PDB entry 7ARD | electron microscopy, 3.11 A resolution | chains J and K of the 51 polymer chains in the assembly

== Chain J ==
Name: ND6
Source organism: Polytomella sp. Pringsheim 198.80
Amino-acid sequence (145 residues; numbered 1 to 145; the number before each row is that of its first residue):
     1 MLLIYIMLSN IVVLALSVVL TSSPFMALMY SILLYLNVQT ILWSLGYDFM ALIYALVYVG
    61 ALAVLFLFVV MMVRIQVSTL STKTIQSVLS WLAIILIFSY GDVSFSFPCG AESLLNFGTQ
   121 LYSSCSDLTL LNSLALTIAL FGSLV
Ligand contacts: phosphatidylcholine (PC7; (7S)-4-hydroxy-N,N,N-trimethyl-9-oxo-7-[(palmitoyloxy)methyl]-3,5,8-trioxa-4-phosphahexacosan-1-aminium 4-oxide): Ser126, Asp127, Leu130, Leu131

== Chain K ==
Name: ND4L
Source organism: Polytomella sp. Pringsheim 198.80
Amino-acid sequence (127 residues; row label = number of the first residue in the row):
     1 MLSSVVAPQQ PLSIAQPFAV RGYHNDAEFL GAVYNFSIRS VFITGILGAV YWRRNLITML
    61 LCSEIAFIAC SVNFLYASAY LNDMAGMLFS ITITTISACE TALGLALCVG YFQSRAANEV
   121 EALNLLK
Unresolved in the structure: 1-23

== Interface between chain J and chain K ==
Residue-residue contacts - 117 pairs, chain J then chain K:
  Met1(J) - Leu30(K)  hydrophobic
  Tyr5(J) - Phe29(K)  hydrophobic
  Tyr5(J) - Val33(K)  hydrophobic
  Leu8(J) - Tyr34(K)  hydrophobic
  Leu8(J) - Ser37(K)  hydrogen bond (backbone-side chain)
  Ile11(J) - Ser37(K)
  Ile11(J) - Val41(K)  hydrophobic
  Val12(J) - Ser37(K)
  Val12(J) - Ser40(K)
  Ala15(J) - Thr44(K)
  Val19(J) - Thr44(K)
  Val19(J) - Gly48(K)
  Val19(J) - Trp52(K)
  Val19(J) - Arg54(K)  hydrogen bond (backbone-side chain)
  Val19(J) - Cys62(K)  hydrophobic
  Leu20(J) - Trp52(K)  hydrophobic
  Leu20(J) - Arg54(K)  hydrogen bond (backbone-side chain)
  Thr21(J) - Arg54(K)  hydrogen bond (backbone-side chain)
  Pro24(J) - Asn55(K)
  Ala27(J) - Leu61(K)
  Leu28(J) - Leu61(K)  hydrophobic
  Ser31(J) - Leu61(K)
  Ser31(J) - Ile65(K)
  Tyr35(J) - Leu61(K)
  Tyr35(J) - Ile68(K)  hydrophobic
  Val38(J) - Ile68(K)  hydrophobic
  Val38(J) - Val72(K)  hydrophobic
  Leu42(J) - Leu75(K)  hydrophobic
  Leu45(J) - Tyr76(K)  hydrophobic
  Tyr47(J) - Leu75(K)  hydrogen bond (side chain-backbone)
  Tyr47(J) - Ser78(K)
  Tyr47(J) - Ala79(K)  hydrogen bond (side chain-backbone)
  Tyr47(J) - Met87(K)  hydrophobic
  Met50(J) - Leu75(K)  hydrophobic
  Met50(J) - Met87(K)  hydrophobic
  Met50(J) - Ser90(K)
  Met50(J) - Ile91(K)  hydrophobic
  Tyr54(J) - Ser71(K)  hydrogen bond
  Tyr54(J) - Val72(K)
  Tyr54(J) - Leu75(K)
  Tyr54(J) - Ser90(K)  hydrogen bond
  Val57(J) - Thr94(K)
  Tyr58(J) - Glu64(K)
  Tyr58(J) - Ile68(K)  hydrophobic
  Tyr58(J) - Thr94(K)
  Tyr58(J) - Ser97(K)  hydrogen bond
  Leu62(J) - Glu64(K)
  Leu62(J) - Thr101(K)
  Leu65(J) - Ala102(K)  hydrophobic
  Leu65(J) - Leu105(K)  hydrophobic
  Phe66(J) - Ile57(K)
  Phe66(J) - Leu60(K)
  Phe66(J) - Leu61(K)
  Phe66(J) - Thr101(K)
  Phe66(J) - Leu105(K)  hydrophobic
  Val69(J) - Ile57(K)  hydrophobic
  Val69(J) - Leu105(K)  hydrophobic
  Val69(J) - Val109(K)  hydrophobic
  Val70(J) - Ile57(K)  hydrophobic
  Val73(J) - Phe112(K)  hydrophobic
  Val73(J) - Leu123(K)  hydrophobic
  Ile75(J) - Val120(K)
  Ser87(J) - Tyr51(K)  hydrogen bond (backbone-side chain)
  Ser87(J) - Trp52(K)
  Val88(J) - Trp52(K)
  Ser90(J) - Tyr51(K)
  Trp91(J) - Ile43(K)
  Trp91(J) - Thr44(K)
  Trp91(J) - Leu47(K)
  Trp91(J) - Gly48(K)
  Trp91(J) - Tyr51(K)  hydrophobic
  Trp91(J) - Trp52(K)
  Ile95(J) - Ser40(K)
  Ile95(J) - Ile43(K)  hydrophobic
  Ile95(J) - Thr44(K)
  Phe98(J) - Arg39(K)  hydrogen bond (backbone-side chain)
  Phe98(J) - Phe42(K)  hydrophobic
  Phe98(J) - Ile43(K)  hydrophobic
  Ser99(J) - Phe36(K)
  Ser99(J) - Arg39(K)
  Ser99(J) - Ser40(K)  hydrogen bond
  Asp102(J) - Asn35(K)  hydrogen bond
  Asp102(J) - Arg39(K)  salt bridge
  Val103(J) - Asn35(K)
  Ser104(J) - Ala32(K)
  Ser104(J) - Asn35(K)
  Phe105(J) - Gly31(K)
  Phe105(J) - Tyr76(K)  hydrogen bond (backbone-side chain)
  Phe105(J) - Tyr80(K)
  Ser106(J) - Ala27(K)
  Ser106(J) - Glu28(K)  hydrogen bond
  Ser106(J) - Tyr76(K)  hydrogen bond (backbone-side chain)
  Ser106(J) - Tyr80(K)
  Phe107(J) - Ala27(K)  hydrogen bond (backbone-backbone)
  Phe107(J) - Leu30(K)  hydrophobic
  Phe107(J) - Tyr34(K)  hydrophobic
  Phe107(J) - Tyr76(K)  hydrophobic
  Pro108(J) - Tyr76(K)
  Pro108(J) - Ala79(K)
  Pro108(J) - Tyr80(K)  hydrophobic
  Asn116(J) - Met84(K)  hydrogen bond
  Phe117(J) - Met84(K)  hydrophobic
  Phe117(J) - Met87(K)  hydrophobic
  Gln120(J) - Met84(K)
  Leu121(J) - Leu88(K)  hydrophobic
  Leu121(J) - Ile91(K)  hydrophobic
  Cys125(J) - Leu88(K)  hydrophobic
  Leu128(J) - Leu88(K)  hydrophobic
  Leu128(J) - Thr92(K)
  Asn132(J) - Thr92(K)
  Ala135(J) - Ile96(K)  hydrophobic
  Ala135(J) - Cys99(K)
  Leu136(J) - Thr95(K)
  Leu136(J) - Cys99(K)  hydrophobic
  Ala139(J) - Cys99(K)  hydrophobic
  Gly142(J) - Leu103(K)
  Ser143(J) - Leu103(K)
Also at the interface, not in a pair above, chain J (63 interface residues in all): Ser9, Leu16, Val18, Ser22, Leu34, Lys83, Ile94, Gly110
Also at the interface, not in a pair above, chain K (62 interface residues in all): Asn25, Asp26, Ala49, Thr58, Ile93, Glu121

== Summary ==
63 residues of chain J and 62 residues of chain K are in contact, with 18 hydrogen bonds and 1 salt bridge.
Polar contacts include Asp102(J)-Arg39(K), Leu8(J)-Ser37(K) and Val19(J)-Arg54(K). Chain J binds
phosphatidylcholine.
Chain J is ND6 and chain K is ND4L, both from Polytomella sp. Pringsheim 198.80; the structure, Cryo-EM
structure of Polytomella Complex-I (complete composition), was determined by electron microscopy, deposited
together with 7AQQ, 7AQR, 7AQW, 7AR7, 7AR8, 7AR9, 7ARB and 7ARC.
